Entry 7CVT (X-ray diffraction, 2.90 A resolution); this record covers chains C and D of the 6 polymer chains in the assembly.

[Chain C]
Molecule: antibody Fab fragment heavy chain
From: Mus musculus
Notes: antibody fragment or engineered binder
Chain sequence (222 residues; row label = number of the first residue in the row):
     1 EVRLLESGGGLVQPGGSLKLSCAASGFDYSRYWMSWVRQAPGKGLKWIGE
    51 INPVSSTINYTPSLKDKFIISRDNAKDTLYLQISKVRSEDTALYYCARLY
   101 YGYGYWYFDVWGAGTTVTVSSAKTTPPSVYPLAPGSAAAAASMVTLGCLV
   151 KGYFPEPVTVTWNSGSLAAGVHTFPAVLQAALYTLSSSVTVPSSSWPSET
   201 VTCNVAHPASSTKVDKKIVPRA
Disulfides: C22-C96, C148-C203

[Chain D]
Molecule: antibody Fab fragment light chain
From: Mus musculus
Notes: antibody fragment or engineered binder
Chain sequence (211 residues; row label = number of the first residue in the row):
     1 DIVLTQSPAIMSAAPGDKVTMTCSASSSVSYIHWYQQKSGTSPKRWIYDT
    51 SKLTSGVPVRFSGSGSGTSYSLTINTMEAEDAATYYCQQWSSHPQTFGGG
   101 TKLEILRADAAPTVSIFPPSSEQLTSGGASVVCFLNNFYPKDINVKWKID
   151 GSERQNGVLNSWTDQDSKDSTYSMSSTLTLTKDEYERHNSYTCEATHKTS
   201 TSPIVKSFNRA
Disulfides: C23-C87, C133-C193

[How chain C and chain D interact]
Pairs across the interface (81; chain C residue first):
  V37(C) - F97(D)  hydrophobic
  Q39(C) - Q37(D)  hydrogen bond
  Q39(C) - Y86(D)  hydrogen bond
  L45(C) - Y86(D)  hydrophobic
  L45(C) - F97(D)
  W47(C) - H93(D)
  W47(C) - P94(D)  hydrophobic
  W47(C) - Q95(D)
  E50(C) - W90(D)
  E50(C) - H93(D)
  P62(C) - P94(D)
  Y95(C) - Q37(D)  hydrogen bond
  Y95(C) - P43(D)
  L99(C) - W90(D)  hydrophobic
  G102(C) - D49(D)
  Y103(C) - Y31(D)  hydrophobic
  Y103(C) - D49(D)  hydrogen bond (backbone-side chain)
  Y105(C) - Y31(D)  hydrophobic
  Y105(C) - H33(D)  hydrogen bond (backbone-side chain)
  Y105(C) - D49(D)
  Y105(C) - S91(D)
  W106(C) - H33(D)  hydrogen bond (backbone-side chain)
  W106(C) - Q88(D)
  W106(C) - W90(D)
  Y107(C) - H33(D)
  Y107(C) - Y35(D)
  Y107(C) - R45(D)
  Y107(C) - Y48(D)  hydrophobic
  F108(C) - Y35(D)  hydrogen bond (backbone-side chain)
  F108(C) - Q88(D)
  F108(C) - F97(D)  hydrophobic
  D109(C) - R45(D)  salt bridge
  W111(C) - Y35(D)
  W111(C) - S42(D)
  W111(C) - P43(D)
  W111(C) - F97(D)  hydrophobic
  G112(C) - S42(D)
  Y130(C) - S120(D)
  Y130(C) - E122(D)
  Y130(C) - Q123(D)
  P131(C) - S120(D)
  P131(C) - E122(D)
  L132(C) - F117(D)
  L132(C) - V132(D)  hydrophobic
  A133(C) - F117(D)
  A133(C) - P118(D)
  P134(C) - F117(D)
  G135(C) - P118(D)
  T145(C) - S115(D)
  T145(C) - F117(D)
  T145(C) - F134(D)
  L146(C) - F117(D)  hydrophobic
  L146(C) - F134(D)
  L149(C) - S130(D)
  K151(C) - Q123(D)
  K151(C) - S130(D)
  K151(C) - T179(D)
  H172(C) - N136(D)
  H172(C) - N137(D)  hydrogen bond
  H172(C) - S173(D)
  F174(C) - F134(D)  hydrophobic
  F174(C) - N136(D)
  F174(C) - S161(D)
  F174(C) - T163(D)
  F174(C) - S173(D)
  F174(C) - M174(D)
  F174(C) - S175(D)
  P175(C) - S161(D)  hydrogen bond (backbone-side chain)
  P175(C) - W162(D)
  V177(C) - L159(D)  hydrophobic
  V177(C) - N160(D)
  Q179(C) - L159(D)
  S186(C) - F134(D)
  S186(C) - S175(D)  hydrogen bond
  S187(C) - F134(D)
  S188(C) - F134(D)
  S188(C) - N136(D)  hydrogen bond
  K216(C) - E122(D)  salt bridge
  R221(C) - P118(D)
  R221(C) - P119(D)  hydrogen bond (side chain-backbone)
  R221(C) - S120(D)
Also at the interface, not in a pair above, chain C (43 interface residues in all): K43, K46, N59, A113, G147, T190
Also at the interface, not in a pair above, chain D (43 interface residues in all): S30, T41, S121, S126, D166

[Overview]
The chain C/chain D interface involves 43 residues from each chain, with 12 hydrogen bonds and 2 salt bridges.
Among the polar pairs are D109(C)-R45(D), K216(C)-E122(D) and Q39(C)-Q37(D).
Here chain C is antibody Fab fragment heavy chain and chain D is antibody Fab fragment light chain, both from
Mus musculus. Entry 7CVT (Crystal structure of the C85A/L194A/H234C mutant CLC-ec1 with Fab fragment) was
determined by X-ray diffraction (same publication as 7CVS).
